1ZDJ - chains B and C of the 5 polymer chains in the assembly; structure by X-ray diffraction, 2.90 A resolution.

# Chain B (and C)
Protein: Protein (MS2 protein capsid)
Source organism: Enterobacterio phage MS2
Notes: chain C of this document is another copy of the same molecule, construct and numbering; everything in this record applies to it too
UniProtKB: P03612 (COAT_BPMS2); residue numbers follow UniProt; this construct covers 1-129
Chain sequence (129 residues; row label = number of the first residue in the row):
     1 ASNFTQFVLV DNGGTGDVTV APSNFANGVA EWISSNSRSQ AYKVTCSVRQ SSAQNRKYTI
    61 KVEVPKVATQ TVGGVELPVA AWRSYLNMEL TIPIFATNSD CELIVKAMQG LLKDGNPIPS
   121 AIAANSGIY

# How chain B and chain C interact
Residue-residue contacts (16):
  Ala1(B) - Gln6(C)  hydrogen bond (backbone-side chain)
  Asn27(B) - Phe25(C)
  Gly28(B) - Phe25(C)
  Val48(B) - Ser23(C)
  Val48(B) - Asn24(C)  hydrogen bond (backbone-side chain)
  Gln50(B) - Arg38(C)  hydrogen bond
  Ile94(B) - Ser37(C)
  Ile94(B) - Arg38(C)  hydrogen bond (backbone-backbone)
  Ile94(B) - Ser39(C)  hydrogen bond (backbone-backbone)
  Phe95(B) - Ser37(C)  hydrogen bond (backbone-side chain)
  Phe95(B) - Pro78(C)
  Ala96(B) - Ser37(C)
  Thr97(B) - Asn36(C)
  Thr97(B) - Ser37(C)
  Asn98(B) - Ser35(C)  hydrogen bond
  Asn98(B) - Asn36(C)  hydrogen bond (backbone-side chain)
Also at the interface, not in a pair above, chain B (13 interface residues in all): Phe25, Arg49, Arg56
Also at the interface, not in a pair above, chain C (14 interface residues in all): Phe4, Ala26, Asn27, Leu77

# Summary
Chain B and chain C form an interface of 13 and 14 residues respectively, with 8 hydrogen bonds. Polar pairs
include Ala1(B)-Gln6(C), Val48(B)-Asn24(C) and Gln50(B)-Arg38(C).
Both chains are Protein (MS2 protein capsid) (Enterobacterio phage MS2). Entry 1ZDJ (Structure of
bacteriophage coat protein-loop RNA complex) was determined by X-ray diffraction (same publication as 1ZDK).
